PDB entry 7CUG | X-ray diffraction, 1.62 A resolution | chains A and B

[Chain A (and B)]
Protein: Uric acid degradation bifunctional protein
From: Bacillus sp. (strain TB-90)
Notes: EC 1.7.3.3; chain B of this document is another copy of the same molecule, construct and numbering; everything in this record applies to it too
UniProt: Q45697 (PUCL_BACSB); residues 7-319 here correspond to UniProt positions 177-489 (UniProt number = residue number + 170)
Amino-acid sequence (313 residues; row label = number of the first residue in the row):
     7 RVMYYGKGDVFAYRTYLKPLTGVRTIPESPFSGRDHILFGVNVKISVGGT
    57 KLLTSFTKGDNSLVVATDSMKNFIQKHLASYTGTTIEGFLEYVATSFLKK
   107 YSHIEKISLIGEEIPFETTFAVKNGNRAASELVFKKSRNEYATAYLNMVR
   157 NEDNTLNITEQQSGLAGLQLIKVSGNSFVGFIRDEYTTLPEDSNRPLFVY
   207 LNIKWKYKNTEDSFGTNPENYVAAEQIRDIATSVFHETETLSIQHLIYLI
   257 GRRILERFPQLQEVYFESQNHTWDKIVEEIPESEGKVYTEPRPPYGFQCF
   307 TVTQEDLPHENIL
Unresolved in the structure: 7, 311-319
Swiss-Prot annotation at these positions:
  - active site (Charge relay system): K13, K24, T73
  - binding site (urate): T73, D74, F184, R201, I249, Q250, N276
Residues lining bound ligands:
  - 8-azaxanthine (AZA), molecule 1: Y11, V70, A72, T73, D74
  - 8-azaxanthine (AZA), molecule 2: F184, L195, R201, S248, I249, Q250, N276, Q304
  - 2-methoxyethanol (MXE), molecule 1: Y10, S52, V53, G54, K112, S114, N153
  - 2-methoxyethanol (MXE), molecule 2: D41, H42, I43, L44, F122, T124, F140
  - 2-methoxyethanol (MXE), molecule 3: E119, P121, E146, Y147, L171, A230, E231, R234
  - 2-methoxyethanol (MXE), molecule 4: Q275, Y301, F303, C305
  - oxygen molecule (OXY): I249, N276, G302, F303, Q304

[Interface between chain A and chain B]
Contacting residue pairs - 131 pairs, chain A then chain B:
  V8(A) - Y271(B)  hydrophobic
  V8(A) - C305(B)  hydrophobic
  V8(A) - F306(B)
  V8(A) - T307(B)  hydrogen bond (backbone-backbone)
  M9(A) - C305(B)
  M9(A) - F306(B)  hydrophobic
  Y10(A) - F303(B)  hydrophobic
  Y10(A) - Q304(B)
  Y10(A) - C305(B)  hydrogen bond (backbone-backbone)
  Y11(A) - Q250(B)
  Y11(A) - F303(B)
  Y11(A) - Q304(B)
  G12(A) - G302(B)
  G12(A) - F303(B)  hydrogen bond (backbone-backbone)
  K13(A) - P300(B)
  K13(A) - Y301(B)
  K13(A) - G302(B)
  K13(A) - F303(B)
  G14(A) - P300(B)
  G14(A) - Y301(B)  hydrogen bond (backbone-backbone)
  G14(A) - F303(B)
  D15(A) - P299(B)
  D15(A) - P300(B)
  D15(A) - Y301(B)
  F17(A) - P299(B)  hydrophobic
  K50(A) - F303(B)
  I51(A) - F303(B)
  S52(A) - F303(B)
  S61(A) - S248(B)
  S61(A) - Q250(B)
  S61(A) - H251(B)
  F62(A) - Q250(B)
  F62(A) - H251(B)
  F62(A) - Y254(B)
  F62(A) - F306(B)  hydrophobic
  T63(A) - Y254(B)
  G65(A) - L247(B)
  G65(A) - H251(B)
  N67(A) - F184(B)
  N67(A) - V185(B)  hydrogen bond (side chain-backbone)
  N67(A) - G186(B)
  N67(A) - F187(B)
  N67(A) - L247(B)  hydrogen bond (side chain-backbone)
  N67(A) - S248(B)
  S68(A) - G186(B)
  S68(A) - I188(B)
  V70(A) - F187(B)
  V70(A) - I188(B)  hydrogen bond (backbone-backbone)
  V71(A) - I188(B)  hydrophobic
  A72(A) - F187(B)  hydrophobic
  T73(A) - G302(B)
  D74(A) - T194(B)
  D74(A) - L195(B)
  S75(A) - Y192(B)
  S75(A) - T193(B)  hydrogen bond
  N78(A) - Y192(B)  hydrogen bond (side chain-backbone)
  N78(A) - T194(B)  hydrogen bond
  F79(A) - Y192(B)
  K82(A) - E191(B)  hydrogen bond (side chain-backbone)
  H83(A) - Y192(B)
  K106(A) - D190(B)
  K106(A) - E191(B)  salt bridge
  Y107(A) - D190(B)  hydrogen bond
  Y107(A) - Y192(B)
  F184(A) - N67(B)
  V185(A) - N67(B)  hydrogen bond (backbone-side chain)
  G186(A) - N67(B)
  G186(A) - S68(B)
  F187(A) - N67(B)
  F187(A) - V70(B)
  F187(A) - A72(B)  hydrophobic
  I188(A) - S68(B)
  I188(A) - L69(B)
  I188(A) - V70(B)  hydrogen bond (backbone-backbone)
  I188(A) - V71(B)
  I188(A) - H109(B)
  D190(A) - K106(B)
  D190(A) - Y107(B)  hydrogen bond
  E191(A) - K82(B)  hydrogen bond (backbone-side chain)
  E191(A) - K106(B)  salt bridge
  Y192(A) - S75(B)  hydrogen bond (backbone-side chain)
  Y192(A) - N78(B)  hydrogen bond (backbone-side chain)
  Y192(A) - F79(B)
  Y192(A) - K82(B)
  Y192(A) - H83(B)
  Y192(A) - Y107(B)
  T193(A) - S75(B)
  T194(A) - D74(B)  hydrogen bond
  T194(A) - N78(B)  hydrogen bond
  L195(A) - D74(B)
  L247(A) - G65(B)
  L247(A) - N67(B)  hydrogen bond (backbone-side chain)
  S248(A) - S61(B)
  S248(A) - N67(B)
  Q250(A) - Y11(B)
  Q250(A) - S61(B)
  Q250(A) - F62(B)
  H251(A) - S61(B)
  H251(A) - F62(B)
  H251(A) - K64(B)
  H251(A) - G65(B)
  Y254(A) - F62(B)
  Y254(A) - T63(B)
  Y271(A) - V8(B)  hydrophobic
  P300(A) - K13(B)
  P300(A) - G14(B)
  P300(A) - D15(B)
  Y301(A) - K13(B)
  Y301(A) - G14(B)  hydrogen bond (backbone-backbone)
  Y301(A) - D15(B)
  Y301(A) - K50(B)
  G302(A) - G12(B)
  G302(A) - K13(B)
  G302(A) - T73(B)
  F303(A) - Y10(B)  hydrophobic
  F303(A) - Y11(B)
  F303(A) - G12(B)  hydrogen bond (backbone-backbone)
  F303(A) - K13(B)
  F303(A) - G14(B)
  F303(A) - K50(B)
  F303(A) - I51(B)
  F303(A) - S52(B)
  Q304(A) - Y10(B)
  Q304(A) - Y11(B)
  C305(A) - V8(B)
  C305(A) - M9(B)
  C305(A) - Y10(B)  hydrogen bond (backbone-backbone)
  F306(A) - V8(B)
  F306(A) - M9(B)  hydrophobic
  F306(A) - F62(B)  hydrophobic
  T307(A) - V8(B)  hydrogen bond (backbone-backbone)
Other interface residues (no listed pair), chain A (62 interface residues in all): V16, K64, L69, K77, H109, I253, P299
Other interface residues (no listed pair), chain B (63 interface residues in all): V16, F17, L59, K77, I253

[Overview]
62 residues of chain A and 63 residues of chain B are in contact, with 25 hydrogen bonds and 2 salt bridges.
Polar contacts include K106(A)-E191(B), N67(A)-V185(B) and N67(A)-L247(B). Ligands of chain A: 8-azaxanthine,
oxygen molecule and 4 copies of 2-methoxyethanol.
Both chains are Uric acid degradation bifunctional protein (Bacillus sp. (strain TB-90)). Entry 7CUG (Crystal
Structure of Urate Oxidase from Bacillus sp. TB-90 in the absence from Chloride Anion at ...) was determined
by X-ray diffraction, deposited together with 7CUC and 7CUF.
